2HZV - chains C and D of the 6 polymer chains in the assembly; structure by X-ray diffraction, 3.10 A resolution.

Chain C (and D):
Molecule: Nickel-responsive regulator
Source organism: Escherichia coli
Notes: chain D of this document is another copy of the same molecule, construct and numbering; everything in this record applies to it too
UniProtKB: P0A6Z6 (NIKR_ECOLI); numbering as in UniProt (aligned over 1-133)
Sequence (133 residues; numbered 1 to 133; the number before each row is that of its first residue):
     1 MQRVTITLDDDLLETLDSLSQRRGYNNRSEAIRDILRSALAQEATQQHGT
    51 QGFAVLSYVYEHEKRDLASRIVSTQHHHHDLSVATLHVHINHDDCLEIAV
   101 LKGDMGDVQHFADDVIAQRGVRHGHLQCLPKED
Disordered / not traced: 132-133
Modified positions: Mse1 (selenomethionine; parent Met); Mse105 (selenomethionine; parent Met)
Sequence notes: modified residue (1, 105)
Ion coordination: K+ site 1: E30, D34 (shared with I116(D), A117(D), Q118(D), V121(D) of chain D); Ni2+ site 1: H76 (shared with 3 residues of chain A); K+ site 2: H79, S82 (shared with 1 residue of chain A); Ni2+ site 2: H87, H89, C95 (shared with 1 residue of chain A); K+ site 3: H89 (shared with 2 residues of chain A)
Reported in the primary citation:
  - binding site for the 30-nt DNA strand: R3, T5, T7, R28, S29, R65, R119
  - specificity-determining residues: R3, T5
  - binding site for the 30-nt DNA strand: N27, R33, K64
  - mutagenesis - D34A: unchanged binding to Ni2+
  - mutagenesis - D34A: unchanged stability
  - mutagenesis - E30A: decreased binding to DNA
  - mutagenesis - E30A, D34A: decreased binding to the 30-nt DNA strand

Chain C / chain D interface:
Residue-residue contacts (89; chain C residue first):
  Mse1(C) - T7(D)
  Mse1(C) - L8(D)
  Mse1(C) - D9(D)
  Mse1(C) - D10(D)
  Q2(C) - T7(D)
  Q2(C) - L8(D)  hydrogen bond (backbone-backbone)
  Q2(C) - D10(D)
  Q2(C) - L13(D)
  R3(C) - T5(D)
  R3(C) - I6(D)
  V4(C) - V4(D)
  V4(C) - T5(D)
  V4(C) - I6(D)  hydrogen bond (backbone-backbone)
  V4(C) - L13(D)  hydrophobic
  V4(C) - R28(D)
  T5(C) - R3(D)
  T5(C) - V4(D)
  T5(C) - T5(D)  hydrogen bond
  I6(C) - R3(D)
  I6(C) - V4(D)  hydrogen bond (backbone-backbone)
  I6(C) - S29(D)
  I6(C) - I32(D)  hydrophobic
  T7(C) - Q2(D)
  T7(C) - R3(D)
  T7(C) - S29(D)  hydrogen bond (backbone-side chain)
  T7(C) - R33(D)  hydrogen bond (backbone-side chain)
  L8(C) - Mse1(D)
  L8(C) - Q2(D)  hydrogen bond (backbone-backbone)
  L8(C) - R33(D)
  L8(C) - L36(D)  hydrophobic
  D9(C) - Mse1(D)
  D9(C) - R33(D)
  D9(C) - R37(D)  salt bridge
  D10(C) - Mse1(D)
  D10(C) - Q2(D)
  L12(C) - R33(D)
  L12(C) - L40(D)  hydrophobic
  L13(C) - V4(D)  hydrophobic
  T15(C) - L40(D)
  L16(C) - L36(D)  hydrophobic
  L16(C) - L40(D)  hydrophobic
  L19(C) - E43(D)
  R22(C) - E43(D)  salt bridge
  R23(C) - E43(D)  salt bridge
  R23(C) - T45(D)
  R23(C) - Q109(D)
  R23(C) - D113(D)  salt bridge
  Y25(C) - A117(D)
  R28(C) - V4(D)
  S29(C) - I6(D)
  S29(C) - T7(D)
  E30(C) - A117(D)
  E30(C) - R119(D)
  E30(C) - G120(D)
  I32(C) - I6(D)  hydrophobic
  I32(C) - L36(D)  hydrophobic
  R33(C) - T7(D)  hydrogen bond (side chain-backbone)
  R33(C) - L8(D)
  D34(C) - I116(D)
  I35(C) - I35(D)
  I35(C) - A39(D)  hydrophobic
  R37(C) - R122(D)
  A39(C) - I35(D)  hydrophobic
  L40(C) - L12(D)  hydrophobic
  L40(C) - T15(D)
  L40(C) - L16(D)
  L40(C) - L19(D)  hydrophobic
  E43(C) - R23(D)
  Q47(C) - R22(D)
  F53(C) - I90(D)  hydrophobic
  V55(C) - I98(D)  hydrophobic
  V59(C) - L129(D)  hydrophobic
  L86(C) - V100(D)  hydrophobic
  I90(C) - F53(D)  hydrophobic
  L96(C) - L129(D)  hydrophobic
  I98(C) - V55(D)  hydrophobic
  I98(C) - I98(D)  hydrophobic
  I98(C) - V100(D)  hydrophobic
  V100(C) - L86(D)  hydrophobic
  V100(C) - L96(D)  hydrophobic
  V100(C) - I98(D)  hydrophobic
  H123(C) - L129(D)
  H125(C) - H125(D)
  H125(C) - Q127(D)  hydrogen bond
  Q127(C) - H123(D)
  Q127(C) - H125(D)  hydrogen bond
  L129(C) - V59(D)  hydrophobic
  L129(C) - L96(D)  hydrophobic
  L129(C) - H123(D)
Other interface residues (no listed pair), chain C (48 interface residues in all): G24, N27, L36, S57, V83, V88
Other interface residues (no listed pair), chain D (52 interface residues in all): A44, S57, V88, Q118, V121

Overview:
The interface between chain C and chain D involves 48 residues on one side and 52 on the other, with 10
hydrogen bonds and 4 salt bridges. Among the polar pairs are D9(C)-R37(D), R22(C)-E43(D) and R23(C)-E43(D).
From the paper: a binding site for the 30-nt DNA strand at R3(C), T5(C) and T7(C) among others; E30A and D34A
of chain C reduce binding to the 30-nt DNA strand.
Chain C and chain D are both Nickel-responsive regulator (Escherichia coli); the structure, NikR-operator DNA
complex, was determined by X-ray diffraction together with 2HZA from the same study.
